PDB entry 1DS3 | X-ray diffraction, 1.65 A resolution | chain I

Chain I:
Molecule: Ovomucoid
From: Meleagris gallopavo
Notes: fragment: third domain (omtky3)
UniProt: P68390 (IOVO_MELGA); residues 6-56 here correspond to UniProt positions 135-185 (UniProt number = residue number + 129)
Chain sequence (51 residues; numbered 6 to 56; the number before each row is that of its first residue):
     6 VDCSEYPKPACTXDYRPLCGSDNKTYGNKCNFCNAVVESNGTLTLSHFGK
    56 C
Disulfides: Cys-8/Cys-38, Cys-16/Cys-35, Cys-24/Cys-56
Modified / non-standard residues: DCL (2-amino-4-methyl-pentan-1-ol) at position 18
Construct notes: engineered mutation DCL_18 (Leu147 in P68390), Asp-19 (Glu148 in P68390)
Swiss-Prot annotation at these positions:
  - glycosylation: Asn-45 (N-linked (GlcNAc...) asparagine)

Overview:
Chain I is Ovomucoid (Meleagris gallopavo); the structure, Crystal structure of OMTKY3-CH2-ASP19I, was
determined by X-ray diffraction, deposited together with 1DS2.
